5YVX - chains A and C; structure by X-ray diffraction, 1.59 A resolution.

# Chain A
Protein: Histone-lysine N-methyltransferase ASHH2
Organism: Arabidopsis thaliana
Notes: EC 2.1.1.43
UniProt: Q2LAE1 (ASHH2_ARATH); residue numbers follow UniProt; this construct covers 862-921
Amino-acid sequence (60 residues; each row starts with the number of its first residue):
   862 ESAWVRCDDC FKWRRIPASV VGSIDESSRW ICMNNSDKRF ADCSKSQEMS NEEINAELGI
Sequence notes: engineered mutation Ala-917 (Glu in Q2LAE1)
Ion coordination: Zn2+: Cys-868, Cys-871, Cys-893, Cys-904
Swiss-Prot annotation at these positions:
  - binding site (Zn(2+)): Cys-868, Cys-871, Cys-893, Cys-904
  - mutagenesis: Trp-865 (W865A: Loss of histone tail binding), Trp-874 (W874A: Loss of histone tail binding), Trp-891 (W891A: Loss of histone tail binding), Gln-908 (Q908A: Loss of histone tail binding), Glu-909 (E909A: Loss of histone tail binding)
What the authors report for this chain:
  - Zn2+ coordination: Cys-868, Cys-871, Cys-893, Cys-904
  - mutagenesis - E917A (2.79 +/- 0.36 mum): unchanged binding to H3K4me1 (chain C)
  - mutagenesis - W874A: abolished binding to H3K4me1 (chain C)
  - mutagenesis - W865A (60- and 23-fold), I915A (116-fold), I915A/N916A, N916A: decreased binding to H3K4me1 (chain C)
  - mutagenesis - W865A (23-fold), I915A (16-fold): decreased binding to H3K4me2
  - mutagenesis - W865A: abolished binding to H3K4me3
  - mutagenesis - W865A: abolished binding to H3K4me0
  - mutagenesis - I915A (1.5-fold): decreased binding to H3K4me3
  - specificity-determining residues: Ile-915, Asn-916
  - conformationally variable residues (loop rearrangement, side-chain flip): Trp-874, Val-882, Ile-885, Trp-891, Asn-916

# Chain C
Protein: H3K4me1
Amino-acid sequence (9 residues; each row starts with the number of its first residue):
     1 ARTKQTARK
Not modelled in the structure: 8-9
Modified residues: Lys-4 (N-methyl-lysine; MLZ)
What the authors report for this chain:
  - mutagenesis - R2A (5-fold): decreased binding to Histone-lysine N-methyltransferase ASHH2 (chain A)
  - mutagenesis - A1DEL, T3A: abolished binding to Histone-lysine N-methyltransferase ASHH2 (chain A)
  - post-translational modification sites: Lys-4

# Interface between chain A and chain C
Residue-residue contacts (24):
  Ala-864(A) / Lys-4(C)
  Trp-865(A) / Thr-3(C)
  Trp-865(A) / Lys-4(C)  hydrogen bond (backbone-backbone)
  Val-866(A) / Arg-2(C)
  Arg-867(A) / Arg-2(C)  hydrogen bond (backbone-backbone)
  Asp-869(A) / Ala-1(C)
  Trp-874(A) / Arg-2(C)
  Trp-874(A) / Lys-4(C)
  Val-882(A) / Thr-3(C)
  Val-882(A) / Gln-5(C)
  Ile-885(A) / Ala-1(C)  hydrophobic
  Ile-885(A) / Thr-3(C)
  Asp-886(A) / Ala-1(C)  hydrogen bond (backbone-backbone)
  Glu-887(A) / Ala-1(C)  hydrogen bond (backbone-backbone)
  Glu-887(A) / Arg-2(C)
  Ser-889(A) / Ala-1(C)  hydrogen bond (backbone-backbone)
  Trp-891(A) / Ala-1(C)  hydrophobic
  Asn-912(A) / Lys-4(C)
  Ile-915(A) / Lys-4(C)
  Asn-916(A) / Lys-4(C)
  Leu-919(A) / Lys-4(C)
  Leu-919(A) / Gln-5(C)
  Leu-919(A) / Thr-6(C)
  Ile-921(A) / Gln-5(C)
Other interface residues (no listed pair), chain A (19 interface residues in all): Ser-863, Ser-888
Other interface residues (no listed pair), chain C (7 interface residues in all): Ala-7
From the paper, about this interface:
  - specific contacts: Trp-865(A)/Lys-4(C), Val-866(A)/Ala-1(C) (hydrophobic contact), Val-866(A)/Thr-3(C) (hydrophobic contact), Arg-867(A)/Arg-2(C) (backbone contact), Asp-869(A)/Ala-1(C) (water-mediated contact), Trp-874(A)/Lys-4(C), Val-882(A)/Thr-3(C) (hydrophobic contact), Ile-885(A)/Ala-1(C) (hydrophobic contact), Ile-885(A)/Thr-3(C) (hydrophobic contact), Asp-886(A)/Ala-1(C) (backbone contact), Glu-887(A)/Arg-2(C), Ser-889(A)/Ala-1(C) (backbone contact), Trp-891(A)/Ala-1(C) (hydrophobic contact), Ile-915(A)/Lys-4(C), Asn-916(A)/Lys-4(C) (hydrogen bond), Leu-919(A)/Lys-4(C)
  - interface residues, chain C: Ala-1(C), Thr-3(C), Lys-4(C)

# Summary
19 residues of chain A and 7 residues of chain C are in contact; the contacts include 5 hydrogen bonds.
Main-chain hydrogen bonds include Trp-865(A)/Lys-4(C), Arg-867(A)/Arg-2(C) and Asp-886(A)/Ala-1(C). The
authors report contacts between Trp-865(A) and Lys-4(C), Trp-874(A) and Lys-4(C) and Glu-887(A) and Arg-2(C)
among others; hydrophobic contacts between Val-866(A) and Ala-1(C), Val-866(A) and Thr-3(C) and Val-882(A) and
Thr-3(C) among others; backbone contacts between Arg-867(A) and Arg-2(C), Asp-886(A) and Ala-1(C) and
Ser-889(A) and Ala-1(C). From the paper: W865A, I915A and I915A/N916A of chain A, among others, reduce binding
to H3K4me1 (chain C); interface residues Ala-1(C), Thr-3(C) and Lys-4(C); 9 substitutions were tested in all.
Here chain A is Histone-lysine N-methyltransferase ASHH2 (Arabidopsis thaliana) and chain C is H3K4me1. Entry
5YVX (Crystal structure of SDG8 CW domain in complex with H3K4me1 peptide) was determined by X-ray
diffraction.
